PDB entry 3CGY | X-ray diffraction, 2.60 A resolution | chain A

[Chain A]
Molecule: Virulence sensor histidine kinase phoQ
Source organism: Salmonella typhimurium
Notes: EC 2.7.13.3; fragment: Catalytic Domain
UniProtKB: P14147 (PHOQ_SALTY); residues 332-487 here = UniProt positions 332-487
Sequence (157 residues; each row starts with the number of its first residue):
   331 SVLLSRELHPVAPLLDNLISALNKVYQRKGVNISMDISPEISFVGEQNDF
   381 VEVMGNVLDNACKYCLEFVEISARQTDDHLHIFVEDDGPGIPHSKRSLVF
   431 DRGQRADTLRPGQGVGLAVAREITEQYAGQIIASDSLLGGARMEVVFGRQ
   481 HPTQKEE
Disordered / not traced: 423-444, 486-487
Construct notes: expression tag (331)
Residues lining bound ligands: radicicol (RDC): Asn390, Tyr394, Asp416, Pro419, Gly420, Ile421, Val445, Leu447, Arg451, Ala463, Ala471, Met473

[In short]
Ligands of chain A: radicicol.
Chain A is Virulence sensor histidine kinase phoQ (Salmonella typhimurium); the structure, Crystal Structure
of Salmonella Sensor Kinase PhoQ catalytic domain in complex with radicicol, was determined by X-ray
diffraction, deposited together with 3CGZ.
